4IFD - chains C and K of the 12 polymer chains in the assembly; structure by X-ray diffraction, 2.81 A resolution.

== Chain C ==
Protein: Exosome complex component RRP43
Source organism: Saccharomyces cerevisiae
Reference sequence: P25359 (RRP43_YEAST); numbering as in UniProt (aligned over 2-394)
Amino-acid sequence (393 residues; row label = number of the first residue in the row):
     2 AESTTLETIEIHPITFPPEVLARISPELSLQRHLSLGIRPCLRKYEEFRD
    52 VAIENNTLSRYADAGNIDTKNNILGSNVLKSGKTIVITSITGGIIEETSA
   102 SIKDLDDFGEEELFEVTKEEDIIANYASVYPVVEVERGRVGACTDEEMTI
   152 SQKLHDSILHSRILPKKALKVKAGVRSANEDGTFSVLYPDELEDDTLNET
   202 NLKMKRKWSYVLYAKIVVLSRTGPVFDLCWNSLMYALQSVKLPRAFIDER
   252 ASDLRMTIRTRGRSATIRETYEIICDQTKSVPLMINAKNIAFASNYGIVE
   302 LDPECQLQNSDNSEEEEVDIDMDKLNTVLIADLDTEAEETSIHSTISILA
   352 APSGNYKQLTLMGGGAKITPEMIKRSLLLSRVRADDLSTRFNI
Not modelled in the structure: 2-6, 100-120, 194-205, 310-326
Sequence notes: engineered mutation Ser102 (Ala in P25359), Met363 (Val in P25359)

== Chain K ==
Protein: Exosome complex exonuclease RRP6
Source organism: Saccharomyces cerevisiae
Notes: EC 3.1.13.-
Reference sequence: Q12149 (RRP6_YEAST); residue numbers follow UniProt; this construct covers 518-693
Amino-acid sequence (179 residues; numbered 515 to 693; the number before each row is that of its first residue):
   515 RSMEATPIPSSETKADGILLETISVPQIRDVMERFSVLCNSNISKSRAKP
   565 VTNSSILLGKILPREEHDIAYSKDGLPNKVKTEDIRIRAQNFKSALANLE
   615 DIIFEIEKPLVVPVKLEEIKTVDPASAPNHSPEIDNLDDLVVLKKKNIQK
   665 KQPAKEKGVTEKDAVDYSKIPNILSNKPG
Not modelled in the structure: 515-531, 558-564, 620-693
Sequence notes: expression tag (515-517)
Swiss-Prot annotation at these positions:
  - modified residue: Thr520 (Phosphothreonine), Ser640 (Phosphoserine), Ser645 (Phosphoserine)

== How chain C and chain K interact ==
Contacting residue pairs (67):
  Glu8(C) with Glu619(K)
  Ile10(C) with Phe618(K); Glu619(K), hydrogen bond (backbone-backbone)
  Glu11(C) with Ile616(K); Ile617(K); Phe618(K)
  Ile12(C) with Ile616(K); Ile617(K), hydrogen bond (backbone-backbone); Glu619(K)
  His13(C) with Ile616(K)
  Pro14(C) with Glu614(K); Asp615(K)
  Thr16(C) with Leu610(K), hydrogen bond (side chain-backbone); Ala611(K)
  Phe17(C) with Leu610(K)
  Leu22(C) with Leu610(K), hydrophobic
  Arg33(C) with Phe606(K); Leu610(K)
  His34(C) with Phe606(K)
  Leu37(C) with Phe606(K), hydrophobic; Ala609(K), hydrophobic
  Ile39(C) with Arg602(K)
  Leu43(C) with Ile599(K), hydrophobic; Arg602(K), hydrogen bond (backbone-side chain); Ala603(K), hydrophobic
  Arg44(C) with Asp582(K); Arg602(K)
  Lys45(C) with Arg602(K)
  Glu48(C) with Ile583(K); Ala584(K); Val594(K); Arg602(K), salt bridge
  Phe49(C) with Asp582(K); Ile583(K), hydrogen bond (backbone-backbone); Tyr585(K), hydrophobic
  Arg50(C) with His581(K); Asp582(K)
  Asp51(C) with Arg578(K), salt bridge; His581(K), hydrogen bond (backbone-backbone); Ile583(K)
  Ala53(C) with Ile575(K); Arg578(K)
  Glu55(C) with Leu571(K); Lys574(K); Ile575(K)
  Thr58(C) with Leu571(K)
  Leu59(C) with Leu571(K), hydrophobic
  Val79(C) with Leu572(K), hydrophobic; Ile575(K), hydrophobic
  Lys81(C) with Ile575(K); Leu576(K), hydrogen bond (side chain-backbone); Pro577(K); Arg578(K), hydrogen bond (side chain-backbone)
  Gly83(C) with Glu580(K)
  Lys84(C) with Glu580(K)
  Ile86(C) with Leu576(K), hydrophobic
  Leu308(C) with Ala609(K)
  Gln309(C) with Ala609(K); Asp615(K)
  Val383(C) with Tyr585(K), hydrophobic; Gly589(K)
  Arg384(C) with Ile583(K); Tyr585(K), hydrogen bond
  Asp387(C) with Ile583(K); Tyr585(K), hydrogen bond; Pro591(K)
  Arg391(C) with Ile583(K)
Also at the interface, not in a pair above, chain C (39 interface residues in all): Thr9, Pro18, Pro19, Ile54
Also at the interface, not in a pair above, chain K (32 interface residues in all): Glu579, Lys607, Leu613

== Summary ==
39 residues of chain C and 32 residues of chain K are in contact, with 10 hydrogen bonds and 2 salt bridges.
Polar contacts include Glu48(C)-Arg602(K), Asp51(C)-Arg578(K) and Thr16(C)-Leu610(K).
Chain C is Exosome complex component RRP43 and chain K is Exosome complex exonuclease RRP6, both from
Saccharomyces cerevisiae; the structure, Crystal structure of an 11-subunit eukaryotic exosome complex bound
to RNA, was determined by X-ray diffraction.
